PDB entry 1FZ9 | X-ray diffraction, 2.30 A resolution | chains A and B of the 6 polymer chains in the assembly

Chain A (and B):
Name: Methane monooxygenase component A, alpha chain
Organism: Methylococcus capsulatus
Notes: EC 1.14.13.25; chain B of this document is another copy of the same molecule, construct and numbering; everything in this record applies to it too
Reference sequence: P22869 (MEMA_METCA); residue numbers follow UniProt; this construct covers 1-527
Amino-acid sequence (527 residues; row label = number of the first residue in the row):
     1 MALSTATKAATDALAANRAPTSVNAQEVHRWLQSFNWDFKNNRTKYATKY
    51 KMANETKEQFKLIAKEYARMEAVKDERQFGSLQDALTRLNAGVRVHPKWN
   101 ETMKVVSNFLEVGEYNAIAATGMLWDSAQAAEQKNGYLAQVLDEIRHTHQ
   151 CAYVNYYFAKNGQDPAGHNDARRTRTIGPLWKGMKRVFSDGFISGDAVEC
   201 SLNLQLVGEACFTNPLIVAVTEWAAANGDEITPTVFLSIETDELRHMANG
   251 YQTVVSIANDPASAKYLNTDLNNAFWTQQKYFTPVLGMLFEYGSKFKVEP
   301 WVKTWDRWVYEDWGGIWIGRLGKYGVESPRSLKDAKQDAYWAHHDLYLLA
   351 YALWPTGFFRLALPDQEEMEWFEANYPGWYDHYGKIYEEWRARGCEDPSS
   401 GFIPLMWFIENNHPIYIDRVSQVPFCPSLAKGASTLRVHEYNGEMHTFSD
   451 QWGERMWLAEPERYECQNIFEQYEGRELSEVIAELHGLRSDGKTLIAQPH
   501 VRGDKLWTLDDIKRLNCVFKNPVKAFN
Not modelled in the structure: 1-16 (chain B: 1-17)
Metal / ion sites: Fe ion site 1: Glu-114, Glu-144, His-147; Fe ion site 2: Glu-209, Glu-243, His-246; Ca2+ near Asn-527 (its only coordinating residue here)
Small-molecule neighbours:
  - iodoethane (ETI), molecule 1: Glu-101, Thr-102, Val-105, Met-288, Leu-289, Tyr-292, Gly-293, Tyr-347, Phe-359, Leu-361
  - iodoethane (ETI), molecule 2: Val-106, Phe-109, Leu-110, Met-184, Phe-188, Leu-216, Leu-286, Leu-289

Chain A / chain B interface:
Pairs across the interface (26):
  Glu-76(A) with Glu-76(B)
  Arg-77(A) with Gly-80(B); Gln-83(B)
  Gly-80(A) with Arg-77(B); Ser-81(B), hydrogen bond (backbone-side chain)
  Ser-81(A) with Gly-80(B), hydrogen bond (side chain-backbone); Ser-81(B); Asp-84(B), hydrogen bond; Ala-85(B), hydrogen bond (side chain-backbone)
  Gln-83(A) with Arg-77(B), hydrogen bond
  Asp-84(A) with Ser-81(B), hydrogen bond; Thr-234(B), hydrogen bond
  Ala-85(A) with Ser-81(B), hydrogen bond (backbone-side chain); Leu-86(B), hydrophobic
  Leu-86(A) with Ala-85(B), hydrophobic
  Arg-88(A) with Glu-230(B), salt bridge; Pro-233(B); Thr-234(B), hydrogen bond; Leu-237(B)
  Leu-89(A) with Leu-89(B), hydrophobic; Glu-230(B)
  Glu-230(A) with Arg-88(B), salt bridge; Leu-89(B)
  Pro-233(A) with Arg-88(B)
  Thr-234(A) with Asp-84(B); Arg-88(B), hydrogen bond
Also at the interface, not in a pair above, chain A (14 interface residues in all): Leu-237

In short:
Chain A and chain B each contribute 14 residues to their interface, with 10 hydrogen bonds and 2 salt bridges.
Polar contacts include Arg-88(A)/Glu-230(B), Gly-80(A)/Ser-81(B) and Ser-81(A)/Asp-84(B). Ligands of chain A:
iodoethane. Glu-114(A), Glu-144(A) and His-147(A) form the Fe ion site 1.
Chain A and chain B are both Methane monooxygenase component A, alpha chain (Methylococcus capsulatus); the
structure, Methane monooxygenase hydroxylase, form II cocrystallized with iodoethane, was determined by X-ray
diffraction, deposited together with 1FZ8, 1FZH and 1FZI.
